6EXC - chains A and B; structure by X-ray diffraction, 2.16 A resolution.

# Chain A (and B)
Molecule: IcmP (DotM)
From: Legionella pneumophila subsp. pneumophila (strain Philadelphia 1 / ATCC 33152 / DSM 7513)
Notes: chain B of this document is another copy of the same molecule, construct and numbering; everything in this record applies to it too
Reference sequence: Q5ZYC7 (Q5ZYC7_LEGPH); residue numbers follow UniProt; this construct covers 153-380
Chain sequence (235 residues; row label = number of the first residue in the row):
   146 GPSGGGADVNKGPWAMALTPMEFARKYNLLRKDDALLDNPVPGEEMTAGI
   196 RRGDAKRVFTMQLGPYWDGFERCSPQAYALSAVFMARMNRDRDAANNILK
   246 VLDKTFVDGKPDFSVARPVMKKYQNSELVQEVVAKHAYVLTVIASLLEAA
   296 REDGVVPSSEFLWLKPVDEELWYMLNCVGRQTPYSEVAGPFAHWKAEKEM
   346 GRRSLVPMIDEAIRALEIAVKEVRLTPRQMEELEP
Not modelled in the structure: 146-157, 181-184 (chain B: 146-157, 179-191, 378-380)
Construct notes: expression tag (146-152); engineered mutation E314 (Arg in Q5ZYC7), E315 (Arg in Q5ZYC7)
Curated features (UniProtKB/Swiss-Prot):
  - mutagenesis: R196 to R197 (Results in a significant decrease in replication in macrophages. Displays lower levels of effector translocation), T205 (T205R: Abolishes intracellular growth in A.castellanii; when associated with R-208 and R-211), L208 (L208R: Abolishes intracellular growth in A.castellanii; when associated with R-205 and R-211), Y211 (Y211R: Abolishes intracellular growth in A.castellanii; when associated with R-205 and R-208), R217 (R217E: Results in a significant decrease in replication in macrophages. Displays lower levels of effector translocation), V300 to S303 (Abolishes intracellular growth in A.castellanii), Q326 to T327 (Abolishes intracellular growth in A.castellanii)

# Interface between chain A and chain B
Contacting residue pairs (35):
  Y211(A) with L350(B), hydrophobic
  W212(A) with R347(B); R348(B); L350(B)
  D213(A) with R347(B), salt bridge; R348(B); S349(B); L350(B), hydrogen bond (side chain-backbone); V351(B), hydrogen bond (side chain-backbone)
  G214(A) with R347(B)
  E216(A) with R347(B), salt bridge
  R217(A) with V351(B)
  Q275(A) with K280(B)
  V278(A) with R348(B), hydrogen bond (backbone-side chain)
  A279(A) with A279(B), hydrophobic; R348(B)
  K280(A) with Q275(B)
  H281(A) with R348(B), hydrogen bond (backbone-side chain)
  A282(A) with R348(B)
  R347(A) with D213(B), salt bridge; G214(B); E216(B), salt bridge
  R348(A) with W212(B); D213(B); V278(B), hydrogen bond (side chain-backbone); A279(B); H281(B), hydrogen bond (side chain-backbone); A282(B); R348(B)
  S349(A) with D213(B)
  L350(A) with Y211(B), hydrophobic; W212(B); D213(B), hydrogen bond (backbone-side chain)
  V351(A) with D213(B), hydrogen bond (backbone-side chain); R217(B)
Also at the interface, not in a pair above, chain A (19 interface residues in all): N270, G346
Also at the interface, not in a pair above, chain B (20 interface residues in all): N270, G346, M353

# Overview
Chain A and chain B form an interface of 19 and 20 residues respectively; the contacts include 8 hydrogen
bonds and 4 salt bridges. Polar pairs include D213(A)-R347(B), E216(A)-R347(B) and D213(A)-L350(B). Curated
annotation (UniProt) lists 12 mutagenesis sites on chain A.
Chain A and chain B are both IcmP (DotM) (Legionella pneumophila subsp. pneumophila (strain Philadelphia 1 /
ATCC 33152 / DSM 7513)); the structure, Crystal structure of DotM cytoplasmic domain (residues
153-380),R314E/R315E, was determined by X-ray diffraction (same publication as 6EXB, 6EXD and 6EXE).
